4L5S - chains A and C of the 4 polymer chains in the assembly; structure by X-ray diffraction, 2.94 A resolution.

[Chain A]
Name: Interferon-activable protein 202
Organism: Mus musculus
Notes: fragment: p202 HIN1
UniProt: Q9R002 (IFI2_MOUSE); residue numbers follow UniProt; this construct covers 46-243
Sequence (199 residues; numbered 45 to 243; the number before each row is that of its first residue):
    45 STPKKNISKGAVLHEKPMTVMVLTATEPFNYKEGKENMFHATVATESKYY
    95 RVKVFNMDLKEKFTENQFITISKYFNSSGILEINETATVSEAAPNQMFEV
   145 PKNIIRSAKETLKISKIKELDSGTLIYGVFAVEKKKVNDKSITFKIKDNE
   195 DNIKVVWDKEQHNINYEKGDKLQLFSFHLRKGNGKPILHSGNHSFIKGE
Sequence notes: expression tag (45); variant Lys92 (Gln in Q9R002), Gln111 (Lys in Q9R002), Met141 (Ile in Q9R002), Phe142 (Ile in Q9R002), Glu204 (Lys in Q9R002)
UniProt features mapped onto this chain:
  - region: Met82 to Thr89 (Required for homomultimerization)
  - site: His84 (Mediates interaction with TP53BP1)
  - mutagenesis: Lys48 (K48A: Reduced DNA-binding. Strongly reduces affinity for DNA; when associated with A-53 and W-54), Lys53 (K53A: Reduced DNA-binding. Strongly reduces affinity for DNA; when associated with A-48 and W-54), Gly54 (G54W: Strongly reduces affinity for DNA; when associated with A-48 and A-53), Lys76 (K76A: Strongly reduces affinity for DNA; when associated with A-79 and A-236), Lys79 (K79A: Strongly reduces affinity for DNA; when associated with A-76 and A-236), His84 (H84F: Loss of interaction with TP53BP1; when associated with F-283; H84G: Abolished homomultimerization), Arg150 (R150E: Does not affect DNA-binding), Ser166 (S166A: Strongly reduces affinity for DNA; when associated with; S166E: Reduced DNA-binding), Lys180 (K180E: Abolished DNA-binding), Asn182 to Ser185 (Strongly reduces affinity for DNA), Asn182 (N182E: Abolished DNA-binding), Lys184 (K184E: Does not affect DNA-binding), 11 further mutagenesis entries in UniProt

[Chain C]
Molecule: 12-nt DNA strand
Sequence (12 nucleotides; numbered 1 to 12; the number before each row is that of its first residue):
     1 GCGATATCGCTG
Not modelled in the structure: 12

[How chain A and chain C interact]
Contacting residue pairs - 11 pairs, chain A then chain C:
  Lys180(A) - DG3(C)  hydrogen bond to the phosphate
  Lys180(A) - DA4(C)  salt bridge to the phosphate
  Asn182(A) - DA4(C)  hydrogen bond to the phosphate
  Asn182(A) - DT5(C)  phosphate contact
  Asp183(A) - DT5(C)  hydrogen bond to the phosphate
  Lys184(A) - DT5(C)  hydrogen bond to the phosphate
  Lys184(A) - DA6(C)  salt bridge to the phosphate
  Ser185(A) - DT5(C)  hydrogen bond to the phosphate
  Thr187(A) - DA4(C)  hydrogen bond to the phosphate
  Lys198(A) - DA4(C)  salt bridge to the phosphate
  Lys229(A) - DG3(C)  salt bridge to the phosphate

[Overview]
8 residues of chain A face 4 of chain C across their interface, with 6 hydrogen bonds and 4 salt bridges.
Polar pairs include Lys180(A)-DG3(C), Asn182(A)-DA4(C) and Asp183(A)-DT5(C). Curated annotation (UniProt)
lists 23 mutagenesis sites on chain A.
Chain A is Interferon-activable protein 202 (Mus musculus) and chain C is a 12-nt DNA strand; the structure,
p202 HIN1 in complex with 12-mer dsDNA, was determined by X-ray diffraction (same publication as 4L5Q, 4L5R
and 4L5T).
